Entry 7S5X (electron microscopy, 3.70 A resolution); this record covers chains A and B of the 5 polymer chains in the assembly.

== Chain A (and B) ==
Protein: ATP-sensitive inward rectifier potassium channel 11
From: Homo sapiens
Notes: chain B of this document is another copy of the same molecule, construct and numbering; everything in this record applies to it too
UniProt: B2RC52 (B2RC52_HUMAN); residues 1-390 here = UniProt positions 1-390
Chain sequence (390 residues; row label = number of the first residue in the row):
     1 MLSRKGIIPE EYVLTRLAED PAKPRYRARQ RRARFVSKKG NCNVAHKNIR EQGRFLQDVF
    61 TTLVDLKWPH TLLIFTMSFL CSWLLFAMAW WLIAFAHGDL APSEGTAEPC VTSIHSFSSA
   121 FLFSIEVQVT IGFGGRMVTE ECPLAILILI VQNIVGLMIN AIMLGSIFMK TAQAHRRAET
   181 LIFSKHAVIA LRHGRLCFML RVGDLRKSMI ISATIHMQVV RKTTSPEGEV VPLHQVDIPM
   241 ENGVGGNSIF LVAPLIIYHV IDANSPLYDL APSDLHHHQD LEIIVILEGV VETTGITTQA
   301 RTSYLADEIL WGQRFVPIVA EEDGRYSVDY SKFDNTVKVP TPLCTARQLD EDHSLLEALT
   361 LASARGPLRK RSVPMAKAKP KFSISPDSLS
Disordered / not traced: 1-31, 353-390
Differences from the reference sequence: engineered mutation S166 (Cys in B2RC52), D334 (Gly in B2RC52)
Cystine bridges: C110-C142
What the authors report for this chain:
  - conformationally variable residues (domain motion, side-chain flip): Q52, L164, F168

== Chain A / chain B interface ==
Residue-residue contacts - 131 pairs, chain A then chain B:
  A33(A) - E321(B)
  A33(A) - G324(B)
  A33(A) - Y326(B)  hydrogen bond (backbone-side chain)
  R34(A) - Y326(B)
  F35(A) - V252(B)  hydrophobic
  F35(A) - Y326(B)
  C42(A) - K207(B)  hydrogen bond (backbone-side chain)
  C42(A) - V252(B)  hydrophobic
  N43(A) - Y326(B)  hydrogen bond (backbone-backbone)
  V44(A) - K207(B)
  V44(A) - V252(B)  hydrophobic
  V44(A) - R325(B)
  V44(A) - Y326(B)
  A45(A) - R325(B)
  A45(A) - Y326(B)  hydrogen bond (backbone-backbone)
  A45(A) - S327(B)
  H46(A) - D204(B)  hydrogen bond (side chain-backbone)
  H46(A) - R206(B)
  H46(A) - V252(B)
  H46(A) - V328(B)
  H46(A) - Y330(B)  hydrogen bond
  K47(A) - E322(B)
  K47(A) - S327(B)
  K47(A) - V328(B)  hydrogen bond (backbone-backbone)
  K47(A) - D329(B)
  K47(A) - Y330(B)  hydrogen bond (backbone-backbone)
  N48(A) - D329(B)
  N48(A) - Y330(B)
  N48(A) - S331(B)  hydrogen bond (backbone-backbone)
  I49(A) - L205(B)  hydrophobic
  I49(A) - Y330(B)  hydrophobic
  R54(A) - K39(B)
  R54(A) - A178(B)
  R54(A) - E179(B)  hydrogen bond (side chain-backbone)
  R54(A) - L181(B)
  F55(A) - L205(B)
  F55(A) - R206(B)
  Q57(A) - R176(B)
  Q57(A) - E179(B)
  D58(A) - R176(B)
  D58(A) - R177(B)
  D58(A) - T180(B)  hydrogen bond
  D58(A) - R206(B)  salt bridge
  F60(A) - F168(B)  hydrophobic
  F60(A) - T171(B)
  F60(A) - A172(B)  hydrophobic
  F60(A) - T294(B)
  T61(A) - R206(B)  hydrogen bond
  T62(A) - R206(B)
  V64(A) - T293(B)
  D65(A) - R206(B)
  D65(A) - S208(B)
  D65(A) - T293(B)
  F123(A) - F133(B)  hydrophobic
  T130(A) - V129(B)
  T130(A) - T130(B)
  I131(A) - I131(B)
  G132(A) - I131(B)
  G132(A) - G132(B)
  G132(A) - F133(B)
  F133(A) - F133(B)
  G134(A) - F133(B)
  R136(A) - F133(B)
  M137(A) - F133(B)  hydrophobic
  M137(A) - G135(B)
  V138(A) - L122(B)  hydrophobic
  V138(A) - R136(B)  hydrogen bond (backbone-side chain)
  T139(A) - R136(B)
  E140(A) - H115(B)  salt bridge
  E140(A) - S119(B)
  E140(A) - R136(B)  salt bridge
  I146(A) - F121(B)  hydrophobic
  I146(A) - L122(B)  hydrophobic
  L149(A) - L122(B)  hydrophobic
  I150(A) - L80(B)  hydrophobic
  I150(A) - F121(B)  hydrophobic
  I150(A) - I125(B)  hydrophobic
  N153(A) - W83(B)
  N153(A) - V129(B)
  N153(A) - I131(B)
  I154(A) - T76(B)
  I154(A) - F79(B)  hydrophobic
  L157(A) - F79(B)  hydrophobic
  L157(A) - V129(B)  hydrophobic
  L157(A) - L164(B)
  M158(A) - L72(B)  hydrophobic
  M158(A) - F75(B)  hydrophobic
  A161(A) - L164(B)  hydrophobic
  A161(A) - I167(B)  hydrophobic
  G165(A) - F168(B)
  S166(A) - F168(B)
  M169(A) - F168(B)  hydrophobic
  M169(A) - T294(B)
  Q173(A) - T293(B)
  H175(A) - E292(B)
  H216(A) - S248(B)  hydrogen bond
  Q218(A) - F250(B)
  P226(A) - H193(B)
  E227(A) - L191(B)
  E227(A) - R192(B)  hydrogen bond (side chain-backbone)
  E227(A) - H193(B)  hydrogen bond (side chain-backbone)
  E227(A) - G194(B)  hydrogen bond (side chain-backbone)
  E227(A) - R314(B)  hydrogen bond (backbone-side chain)
  G228(A) - R314(B)  hydrogen bond (backbone-side chain)
  E229(A) - R192(B)  salt bridge
  E229(A) - M199(B)
  E229(A) - I256(B)
  E229(A) - R314(B)  salt bridge
  V230(A) - P317(B)
  V231(A) - I256(B)  hydrophobic
  P232(A) - P317(B)  hydrophobic
  P232(A) - V319(B)
  L233(A) - V319(B)  hydrophobic
  L233(A) - Y326(B)  hydrophobic
  H234(A) - R192(B)
  Q235(A) - F250(B)
  Q235(A) - L255(B)
  D237(A) - N242(B)
  D237(A) - V244(B)
  I284(A) - F250(B)  hydrophobic
  I286(A) - F250(B)  hydrophobic
  E288(A) - I211(B)
  I296(A) - T294(B)
  I296(A) - G295(B)
  T297(A) - I211(B)
  T297(A) - V290(B)
  T298(A) - I211(B)
  Q299(A) - I211(B)
  Q299(A) - F250(B)
  R301(A) - F250(B)
  R301(A) - E292(B)  salt bridge
Interface residues without a listed pair, chain A (73 interface residues in all): R50, E51, E126, V127, I162, S225, V236, E282
Interface residues without a listed pair, chain B (78 interface residues in all): S113, S116, S118, N160, I182, R195, M209, I210, S212, G243, I249, A253
The authors on this interface:
  - residue pairs: F60(A)-F168(B)

== In short ==
Chain A and chain B form an interface of 73 and 78 residues respectively, with 19 hydrogen bonds and 6 salt
bridges. Polar contacts include D58(A)-R206(B), E140(A)-H115(B) and E140(A)-R136(B). The authors report a
contact between F60(A) and F168(B). The paper reports conformational variability at Q52(A), L164(A) and
F168(A).
Chain A and chain B are both ATP-sensitive inward rectifier potassium channel 11 (Homo sapiens); the
structure, Human KATP channel in open conformation, focused on Kir and one SUR, position 1, was determined by
electron microscopy together with 7S5Y, 7S5Z, 7S60 and 7S61 from the same study.
